PDB entry 6BGA | X-ray diffraction, 2.31 A resolution | chains A and B of the 5 polymer chains in the assembly

[Chain A]
Name: H-2 class II histocompatibility antigen, E-K alpha chain
Organism: Mus musculus
UniProtKB: P04224 (HA22_MOUSE); residues 1-191 here correspond to UniProt positions 26-216 (UniProt number = residue number + 25)
Chain sequence (204 residues; each row starts with the number of its first residue; numbers below 1 keep their minus sign (Ala-2 is residue -2)):
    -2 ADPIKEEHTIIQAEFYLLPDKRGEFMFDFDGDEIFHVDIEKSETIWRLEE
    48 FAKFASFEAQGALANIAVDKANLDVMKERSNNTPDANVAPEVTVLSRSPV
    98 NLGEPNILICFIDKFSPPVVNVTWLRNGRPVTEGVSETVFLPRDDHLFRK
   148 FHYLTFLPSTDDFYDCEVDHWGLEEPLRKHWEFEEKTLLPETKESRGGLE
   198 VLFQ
Unresolved in the structure: -2 to 0, 183-201
Construct notes: expression tag (-2 to 0, 192-201)
Swiss-Prot annotation at these positions:
  - region: Glu179 to Glu191 (Connecting peptide)
  - glycosylation: Asn118 (N-linked (GlcNAc...) asparagine)
Disulfide bonds: Cys107-Cys163
Covalent attachments: N-acetylglucosamine (NAG) linked to Asn78, Asn118
What the authors report for this chain:
  - mutagenesis - V65I: increased binding to tetramer staining

[Chain B]
Name: 2B4 peptide, MHC I-Ek B chain
Organism: Mus musculus
UniProtKB: Q31163 (Q31163_MOUSE); residues 3-198 here correspond to UniProt positions 29-224 (UniProt number = residue number + 26)
Chain sequence (233 residues; each row starts with the number of its first residue; numbers below 1 keep their minus sign (Ala-24 is residue -24)):
   -24 ADSLSFFSSSIKRGGGSLVPRGSGGGGSRPWFLEYCKSECHFYNGTQRVR
    26 LLVRYFYNLEENLRFDSDVGEFRAVTELGRPDAENWNSQPEFLEQKRAEV
    76 DTVCRHNYEIFDNFLVPRRVEPTVTVYPTKTQPLEHHNLLVCSVSDFYPG
   126 NIEVRWFRNGKEEKTGIVSTGLVRNGDWTFQTLVMLETVPQSGEVYTCQV
   176 EHPSLTDPVTVEWKAQSTSAQNKSRGGLEVLFQ
Unresolved in the structure: -4, 106-112, 191-208
Construct notes: expression tag (199-208)
Disulfide bonds: Cys15-Cys79, Cys117-Cys173
Covalent attachments: glycan linked to Asn19

[Interface between chain A and chain B]
Residue-residue contacts - 176 pairs, chain A then chain B:
  Lys2(A) - Tyr18(B)
  Lys2(A) - Asn19(B)
  Glu3(A) - Phe17(B)
  Glu3(A) - Tyr18(B)
  Glu3(A) - Asn19(B)
  Glu3(A) - Gly20(B)  hydrogen bond (backbone-backbone)
  Glu3(A) - Tyr83(B)
  Glu3(A) - Val91(B)
  Glu4(A) - Phe17(B)
  Glu4(A) - Tyr18(B)
  His5(A) - Cys15(B)
  His5(A) - His16(B)
  His5(A) - Phe17(B)  hydrogen bond (backbone-backbone)
  His5(A) - Tyr83(B)
  His5(A) - Val91(B)
  Thr6(A) - Cys15(B)
  Thr6(A) - His16(B)
  Ile7(A) - Ser13(B)
  Ile7(A) - Glu14(B)
  Ile7(A) - Cys15(B)  hydrogen bond (backbone-backbone)
  Ile7(A) - Phe17(B)  hydrophobic
  Ile7(A) - Phe86(B)  hydrophobic
  Ile8(A) - Ser13(B)
  Ile8(A) - Glu14(B)
  Gln9(A) - Phe-19(B)
  Gln9(A) - Phe-18(B)  hydrogen bond (side chain-backbone)
  Gln9(A) - Cys11(B)
  Gln9(A) - Lys12(B)
  Gln9(A) - Ser13(B)  hydrogen bond (backbone-backbone)
  Ala10(A) - Cys11(B)
  Ala10(A) - Lys12(B)
  Glu11(A) - Ser-16(B)
  Glu11(A) - Tyr10(B)
  Glu11(A) - Cys11(B)  hydrogen bond (backbone-backbone)
  Phe12(A) - Leu8(B)  hydrophobic
  Phe12(A) - Glu9(B)
  Phe12(A) - Tyr10(B)  hydrophobic
  Tyr13(A) - Phe7(B)
  Tyr13(A) - Leu8(B)
  Tyr13(A) - Glu9(B)  hydrogen bond (backbone-backbone)
  Leu14(A) - Phe7(B)
  Leu15(A) - Trp6(B)
  Leu15(A) - Phe7(B)  hydrogen bond (backbone-backbone)
  Pro16(A) - Pro5(B)
  Phe24(A) - Ser-20(B)
  Phe24(A) - Asn82(B)
  Phe26(A) - Leu90(B)  hydrophobic
  Phe26(A) - Val91(B)  hydrophobic
  Phe26(A) - Tyr123(B)
  Phe26(A) - Trp153(B)  hydrophobic
  Asp27(A) - Arg149(B)  hydrogen bond (backbone-side chain)
  Gly28(A) - Arg149(B)  hydrogen bond (backbone-side chain)
  Asp29(A) - Tyr123(B)
  Asp29(A) - Arg149(B)  salt bridge
  Asp29(A) - Trp153(B)
  Glu30(A) - Trp153(B)  hydrogen bond (backbone-side chain)
  Ile31(A) - Phe86(B)  hydrophobic
  Ile31(A) - Leu90(B)  hydrophobic
  Phe32(A) - Leu-21(B)  hydrophobic
  Arg44(A) - Gly151(B)  hydrogen bond (side chain-backbone)
  Arg44(A) - Asp152(B)
  Arg44(A) - Trp153(B)
  Leu45(A) - Arg93(B)
  Leu45(A) - Trp153(B)  hydrophobic
  Glu47(A) - Arg93(B)  salt bridge
  Phe48(A) - Phe89(B)  hydrophobic
  Phe48(A) - Leu90(B)  hydrophobic
  Phe48(A) - Trp153(B)
  Ala49(A) - Ala-24(B)
  Lys50(A) - Ala-24(B)
  Phe51(A) - Ala-24(B)
  Phe51(A) - Asp-23(B)
  Phe51(A) - Ile85(B)
  Phe51(A) - Phe89(B)  hydrophobic
  Ala52(A) - Ala-24(B)
  Ala52(A) - Asp-23(B)
  Ala52(A) - Ile85(B)  hydrophobic
  Ser53(A) - Ala-24(B)  hydrogen bond (side chain-backbone)
  Ser53(A) - Asp-23(B)  hydrogen bond (backbone-backbone)
  Ser53(A) - Ser-22(B)
  Ser53(A) - Leu-21(B)  hydrogen bond (backbone-backbone)
  Phe54(A) - Leu-21(B)
  Phe54(A) - Phe-19(B)  hydrophobic
  Gly58(A) - Phe-19(B)
  Asn62(A) - Phe-19(B)
  Asn62(A) - Phe-18(B)  hydrogen bond (side chain-backbone)
  Asn62(A) - Ser-17(B)
  Asn62(A) - Ser-16(B)  hydrogen bond (side chain-backbone)
  Val65(A) - Ser-16(B)
  Val65(A) - Ser-15(B)
  Val65(A) - Ile-14(B)  hydrophobic
  Asp66(A) - Ser-16(B)  hydrogen bond
  Asp66(A) - Glu9(B)
  Asn69(A) - Ser-15(B)  hydrogen bond (side chain-backbone)
  Asn69(A) - Ile-14(B)
  Asn69(A) - Lys-13(B)  hydrogen bond (side chain-backbone)
  Asn69(A) - Glu9(B)
  Leu70(A) - Phe7(B)
  Leu70(A) - Leu8(B)
  Leu70(A) - Glu9(B)
  Leu70(A) - Tyr32(B)  hydrophobic
  Val72(A) - Lys-13(B)
  Val72(A) - Arg-12(B)
  Val72(A) - Gly-11(B)
  Met73(A) - Lys-13(B)  hydrogen bond
  Met73(A) - Glu9(B)
  Met73(A) - Tyr32(B)  hydrophobic
  Met73(A) - Leu53(B)  hydrophobic
  Lys74(A) - Phe7(B)
  Lys74(A) - Tyr32(B)
  Glu75(A) - Ser-8(B)
  Arg76(A) - Arg-12(B)
  Arg76(A) - Gly-9(B)
  Arg76(A) - Ser-8(B)
  Arg76(A) - Leu-7(B)  hydrogen bond (backbone-backbone)
  Arg76(A) - Leu53(B)  hydrogen bond (side chain-backbone)
  Arg76(A) - Pro56(B)
  Arg76(A) - Asp57(B)  salt bridge
  Ser77(A) - Tyr32(B)
  Ser77(A) - Leu53(B)
  Asn78(A) - Pro-5(B)
  Asn79(A) - Pro-5(B)
  Asn79(A) - Gly-3(B)
  Asn79(A) - Ser-2(B)
  Thr80(A) - Gly-3(B)  hydrogen bond (backbone-backbone)
  Thr80(A) - Ser-2(B)  hydrogen bond (backbone-backbone)
  Pro81(A) - Ser-2(B)
  Pro81(A) - Gly-1(B)
  Pro81(A) - Gly0(B)
  Pro81(A) - Gly1(B)
  Pro81(A) - Gly2(B)
  Asp82(A) - Gly-3(B)
  Asp82(A) - Ser-2(B)
  Asp82(A) - Gly0(B)  hydrogen bond (backbone-backbone)
  Ala83(A) - Gly-1(B)
  Ala83(A) - Gly0(B)  hydrogen bond (backbone-backbone)
  Ala83(A) - Trp6(B)
  Ala83(A) - Leu34(B)  hydrophobic
  Asn84(A) - Gly0(B)
  Asn84(A) - Trp6(B)  hydrogen bond
  Val85(A) - Leu34(B)  hydrophobic
  Leu92(A) - Val148(B)  hydrophobic
  Leu92(A) - Gln156(B)
  Ser93(A) - Gln156(B)  hydrogen bond (backbone-side chain)
  Arg94(A) - Asp121(B)  salt bridge
  Arg94(A) - Asn150(B)
  Arg94(A) - Asp152(B)  salt bridge
  Arg94(A) - Thr154(B)
  Arg94(A) - Gln156(B)  hydrogen bond (backbone-side chain)
  Pro96(A) - Ser118(B)
  Pro96(A) - Ser120(B)
  Ile106(A) - Asn150(B)
  Ser113(A) - Trp6(B)
  Ser113(A) - Leu34(B)
  Pro114(A) - Trp6(B)
  Pro115(A) - Leu8(B)
  Pro139(A) - Tyr10(B)
  Pro139(A) - Lys12(B)
  Arg140(A) - Lys12(B)  hydrogen bond (backbone-side chain)
  Asp141(A) - Lys12(B)  hydrogen bond (backbone-side chain)
  Asp141(A) - Arg29(B)  hydrogen bond (backbone-side chain)
  Asp142(A) - Lys12(B)  hydrogen bond (backbone-side chain)
  Asp142(A) - Phe31(B)
  His143(A) - Phe31(B)
  His143(A) - Leu34(B)
  Phe145(A) - Leu8(B)  hydrophobic
  Phe145(A) - Tyr10(B)
  Arg146(A) - Arg149(B)
  Phe148(A) - Arg149(B)
  Phe148(A) - Asn150(B)
  Phe148(A) - Gly151(B)
  Tyr150(A) - Asn150(B)  hydrogen bond (side chain-backbone)
  Tyr150(A) - Gly151(B)  hydrogen bond (side chain-backbone)
  Tyr150(A) - Asp152(B)
  Trp168(A) - Arg4(B)
  Trp168(A) - Trp6(B)
Other interface residues (no listed pair), chain A (73 interface residues in all): Phe22, Trp43
Other interface residues (no listed pair), chain B (73 interface residues in all): Gly-10, Asn33, Asn37, Asn88, Phe155

[Overview]
The chain A/chain B interface involves 73 residues from each chain, with 36 hydrogen bonds and 5 salt bridges.
Among the polar pairs are Asp29(A)-Arg149(B), Glu47(A)-Arg93(B) and Arg76(A)-Asp57(B). Covalently linked
N-acetylglucosamine: at Asn78(A) and Asn118(A). The paper reports that V65I of chain A increases binding to
tetramer staining.
Here chain A is H-2 class II histocompatibility antigen, E-K alpha chain and chain B is 2B4 peptide, MHC I-Ek
B chain, both from Mus musculus. Entry 6BGA (2B4 I-Ek TCR-MHC complex with affinity-enhancing Velcro peptide)
was determined by X-ray diffraction.
